Entry 8BA9 (electron microscopy, 3.70 A resolution); this record covers chains B and P of the 21 polymer chains in the assembly.

Chain B:
Molecule: 60 kDa chaperonin
Source organism: Escherichia coli K-12
Reference sequence: P0A6F5 (CH60_ECOLI); numbering as in UniProt (aligned over 2-525)
Chain sequence (524 residues; each row starts with the number of its first residue):
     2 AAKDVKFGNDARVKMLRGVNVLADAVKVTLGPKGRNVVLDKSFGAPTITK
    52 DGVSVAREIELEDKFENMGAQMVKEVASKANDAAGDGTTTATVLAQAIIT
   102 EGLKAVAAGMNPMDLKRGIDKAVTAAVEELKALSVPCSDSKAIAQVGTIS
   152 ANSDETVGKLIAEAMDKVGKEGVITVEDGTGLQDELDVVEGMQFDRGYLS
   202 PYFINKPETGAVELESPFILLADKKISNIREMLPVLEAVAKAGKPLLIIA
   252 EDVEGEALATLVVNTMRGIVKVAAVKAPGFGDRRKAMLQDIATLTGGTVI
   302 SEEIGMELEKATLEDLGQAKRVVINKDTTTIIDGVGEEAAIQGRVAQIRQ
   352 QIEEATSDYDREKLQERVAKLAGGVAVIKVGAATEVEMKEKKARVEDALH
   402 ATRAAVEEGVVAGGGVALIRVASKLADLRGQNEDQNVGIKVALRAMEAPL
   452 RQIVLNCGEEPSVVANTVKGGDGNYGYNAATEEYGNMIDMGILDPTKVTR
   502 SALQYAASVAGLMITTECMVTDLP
Metal / ion sites: Mg2+: D87 (together with ADP)
Small-molecule neighbours: ADP / aluminium fluoride: T30, L31, G32, P33, K51, D52, G53, D87, G88, T89, T90, T91, I150, G414, G415, G416, I454, Y478, N479, A480, A481, I493, D495

Chain P:
Molecule: Co-chaperonin GroES
Source organism: Escherichia coli K-12
Reference sequence: P0A6F9 (CH10_ECOLI); residue numbers follow UniProt; this construct covers 1-97
Chain sequence (97 residues; each row starts with the number of its first residue):
     1 MNIRPLHDRVIVKRKEVETKSAGGIVLTGSAAAKSTRGEVLAVGNGRILE
    51 NGEVKPLDVKVGDIVIFNDGYGVKSEKIDNEEVLIMSESDILAIVEA
Curated features (UniProtKB/Swiss-Prot):
  - modified residue: K34 (N6-succinyllysine)

Interface between chain B and chain P:
Contacting residue pairs - 8 pairs, chain B then chain P:
  I230(B) with T28(P)
  L234(B) with A22(P), hydrophobic; V26(P), hydrophobic
  L237(B) with V26(P), hydrophobic
  E238(B) with G23(P); I25(P)
  T261(B) with G29(P)
  R268(B) with L27(P)
Other interface residues (no listed pair), chain B (7 interface residues in all): A241

Overview:
Chain B and chain P each contribute 7 residues to their interface. Ligands of chain B: ADP / aluminium
fluoride.
Chain B is 60 kDa chaperonin and chain P is Co-chaperonin GroES, both from Escherichia coli K-12; the
structure, CryoEM structure of GroEL-GroES-ADP.AlF3-Rubisco, was determined by electron microscopy (same
publication as 8BA8 and 8BA7).
